Entry 3AZE (X-ray diffraction, 3.00 A resolution); this record covers chains A and I of the 10 polymer chains in the assembly.

# Chain A
Name: Histone H3.1
From: Homo sapiens
Reference sequence: P68431 (H31_HUMAN); residues 0-135 here correspond to UniProt positions 1-136 (UniProt number = residue number + 1)
Chain sequence (139 residues; numbered -3 to 135; the number before each row is that of its first residue; numbers below 1 keep their minus sign (Gly-3 is residue -3)):
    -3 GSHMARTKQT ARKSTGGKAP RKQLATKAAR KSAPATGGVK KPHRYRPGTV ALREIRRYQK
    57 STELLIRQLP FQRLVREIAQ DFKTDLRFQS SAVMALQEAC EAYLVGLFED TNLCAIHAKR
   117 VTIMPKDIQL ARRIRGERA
Not modelled in the structure: -3 to 37, 135
Sequence notes: expression tag (-3 to -1); engineered mutation Gln64 (Lys65 in P68431)
Swiss-Prot annotation at these positions:
  - modified residue: Arg2 (Asymmetric dimethylarginine), Thr3 (Phosphothreonine), Lys4 (Allysine), Gln5 (5-glutamyl dopamine), Thr6 (Phosphothreonine), Arg8 (Citrulline), Lys9 (N6,N6,N6-trimethyllysine), Ser10 (ADP-ribosylserine), Thr11 (Phosphothreonine), Lys14 (N6-(2-hydroxyisobutyryl)lysine), Arg17 (Asymmetric dimethylarginine), Lys18 (N6-(2-hydroxyisobutyryl)lysine), Lys23 (N6-(2-hydroxyisobutyryl)lysine), Arg26 (Citrulline), Lys27 (N6,N6,N6-trimethyllysine), Ser28 (ADP-ribosylserine), Lys36 (N6,N6,N6-trimethyllysine), Lys37 (N6-methyllysine), Tyr41 (Phosphotyrosine), Lys56 (N6,N6,N6-trimethyllysine) and 7 more in UniProt
  - lipidation: Lys18 (N6-decanoyllysine)

# Chain I
Molecule: 146-nt DNA strand
Sequence (146 nucleotides; each row starts with the number of its first residue):
     1 ATCAATATCC ACCTGCAGAT TCTACCAAAA GTGTATTTGG AAACTGCTCC ATCAAAAGGC
    61 ATGTTCAGCT GAATTCAGCT GAACATGCCT TTTGATGGAG CAGTTTCCAA ATACACTTTT
   121 GGTAGAATCT GCAGGTGGAT ATTGAT
Metal / ion sites: Mn2+ site 1 near DG100 (its only coordinating residue here); Mn2+ site 2 near DC114 (its only coordinating residue here); Mn2+ site 3 near DG121 (its only coordinating residue here); Mn2+ site 4 near DA133 (its only coordinating residue here)

# Interface between chain A and chain I
Contacting residue pairs - 24 pairs, chain A then chain I:
  Arg40(A) - DT65(I)  base contact
  Tyr41(A) - DT142(I)  phosphate contact
  Tyr41(A) - DT143(I)  phosphate contact
  Arg42(A) - DG68(I)  salt bridge to the phosphate
  Arg42(A) - DT143(I)  hydrogen bond to the phosphate
  Pro43(A) - DA67(I)  phosphate contact
  Thr45(A) - DT142(I)  phosphate contact
  Thr45(A) - DT143(I)  hydrogen bond to the phosphate
  Arg52(A) - DT142(I)  salt bridge to the phosphate
  Arg63(A) - DC60(I)  salt bridge to the phosphate
  Arg72(A) - DC50(I)  salt bridge to the phosphate
  Arg83(A) - DC49(I)  phosphate contact
  Arg83(A) - DC50(I)  sugar contact
  Phe84(A) - DC49(I)  phosphate contact
  Phe84(A) - DC50(I)  hydrogen bond to the phosphate
  Gln85(A) - DC49(I)  phosphate contact
  Ser86(A) - DC49(I)  hydrogen bond to the phosphate
  Arg116(A) - DT70(I)  phosphate contact
  Arg116(A) - DG71(I)  salt bridge to the phosphate
  Val117(A) - DC69(I)  phosphate contact
  Val117(A) - DT70(I)  hydrogen bond to the phosphate
  Thr118(A) - DC69(I)  phosphate contact
  Thr118(A) - DT70(I)  hydrogen bond to the phosphate
  Met120(A) - DG71(I)  phosphate contact
Interface residues without a listed pair, chain A (18 interface residues in all): His39, Leu82
Interface residues without a listed pair, chain I (13 interface residues in all): DG59, DG144

# Summary
Chain A and chain I form an interface of 18 and 13 residues respectively, with 6 hydrogen bonds and 5 salt
bridges. Among the polar pairs are Arg42(A)-DT143(I), Thr45(A)-DT143(I) and Phe84(A)-DC50(I).
Here chain A is Histone H3.1 (Homo sapiens) and chain I is a 146-nt DNA strand. Entry 3AZE (Crystal Structure
of Human Nucleosome Core Particle Containing H3K64Q mutation) was determined by X-ray diffraction together
with 3AYW, 3AZF, 3AZG, 3AZH, 3AZJ, 3AZK and 3 further entries from the same study.
